Entry 8DOK (electron microscopy, 3.20 A resolution); this record covers chains E and P of the 18 polymer chains in the assembly.

[Chain E]
Molecule: CRF-1_AE T/F100 Env gp120
From: Human immunodeficiency virus 1
UniProtKB: A0A140EMT3 (A0A140EMT3_9HIV1); the construct lacks a stretch of the UniProt sequence and is renumbered around it, so the offset changes along the chain: 30-132 = UniProt 29-131; 152-185 = UniProt 153-186; 188-309 = UniProt 196-317; 312-321 = UniProt 318-327; 4 more segments
Amino-acid sequence (486 residues; each row starts with the number of its first residue; note: 34 numbers in that range are skipped by the numbering (no residue carries them; nothing is unmodelled there); a row labelled like 132A-132U holds insertion residues (132A, then the next letters in order)):
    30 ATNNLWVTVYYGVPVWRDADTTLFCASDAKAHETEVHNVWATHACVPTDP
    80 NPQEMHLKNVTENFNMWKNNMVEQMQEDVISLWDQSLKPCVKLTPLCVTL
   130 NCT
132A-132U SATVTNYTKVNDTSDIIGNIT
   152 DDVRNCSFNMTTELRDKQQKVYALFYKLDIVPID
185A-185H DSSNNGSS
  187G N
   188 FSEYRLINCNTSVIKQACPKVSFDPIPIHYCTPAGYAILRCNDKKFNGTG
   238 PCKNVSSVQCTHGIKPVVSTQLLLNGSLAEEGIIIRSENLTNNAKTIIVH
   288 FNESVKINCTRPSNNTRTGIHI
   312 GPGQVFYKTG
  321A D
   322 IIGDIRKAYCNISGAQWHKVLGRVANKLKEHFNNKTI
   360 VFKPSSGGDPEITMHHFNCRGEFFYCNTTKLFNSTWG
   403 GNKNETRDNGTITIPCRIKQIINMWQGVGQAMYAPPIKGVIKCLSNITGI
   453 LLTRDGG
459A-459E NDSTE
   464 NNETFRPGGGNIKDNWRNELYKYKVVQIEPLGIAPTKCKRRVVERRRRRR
Disordered / not traced: 30-32, 132A-132U, 185A-185H, 403-407, 459A-459E, 505-513
Disulfide bonds: Cys54-Cys74, Cys119-Cys205, Cys126-Cys196, Cys131-Cys157, Cys218-Cys247, Cys228-Cys239, Cys296-Cys331, Cys378-Cys445, Cys385-Cys418
Glycans and other covalent adducts: N-acetylglucosamine (NAG) linked to Asn130, Asn156, Asn160, Asn197, Asn241, Asn289, Asn295, Asn301, Asn332, Asn355, Asn386, Asn392, Asn448; glycan linked to Asn234, Asn262, Asn276
Differences from the reference sequence: conflict Cys501 (Ala502 in A0A140EMT3); expression tag (508-513)
What the authors report for this chain:
  - post-translational modification sites: Asn332
  - mutagenesis - H375S: unchanged binding to temsavir

[Chain P]
Molecule: Light chain of 10-1074
From: Homo sapiens
Amino-acid sequence (214 residues; row label = number of the first residue in the row; a row labelled like 66A-66C holds insertion residues (66A, then the next letters in order)):
     6 SYVRPLSVALGETARISCGRQALGSRAVQWYQHRPGQAPILLIYNNQDRP
    56 SGIPERFSGTP
66A-66C DIN
    67 FGTRATLTISGVEAGDEADYYCHMWDSRS
95A-95C GFS
    96 WSFGGATRLTVLGQPKAAPSVTLFPPSSEELQANKATLVCLISDFYPGAV
   146 TVAWKADSSPVKAGVETTTPSKQSNNKYAASSYLSLTPEQWKSHRSYSCQ
   196 VTHEGSTVEKTVAPTECS
Disordered / not traced: 6-7, 109-213
Disulfide bonds: Cys23-Cys88

[Chain E / chain P interface]
Contacting residue pairs (9; chain E residue first):
  Asp321A(E) - Arg94(P)  salt bridge
  Ile322(E) - Arg94(P)  hydrogen bond (backbone-side chain)
  Gly324(E) - Leu28(P)
  Gly324(E) - Phe67(P)
  Gly324(E) - Arg94(P)  hydrogen bond (backbone-side chain)
  Asp325(E) - Gly29(P)
  Asp325(E) - Ser30(P)  hydrogen bond (side chain-backbone)
  Asp325(E) - Ser93(P)  hydrogen bond
  Ile326(E) - Arg94(P)
Also at the interface, not in a pair above, chain E (6 interface residues in all): Ile323

[Overview]
The chain E/chain P interface involves 6 residues from each chain, with 4 hydrogen bonds and 1 salt bridge.
Polar contacts include Asp321A(E)-Arg94(P), Ile322(E)-Arg94(P) and Gly324(E)-Arg94(P). The paper reports that
H375S of chain E leaves binding to temsavir unchanged; a modification site at Asn332(E).
Chain E is CRF-1_AE T/F100 Env gp120 (Human immunodeficiency virus 1) and chain P is Light chain of 10-1074
(Homo sapiens); the structure, Cryo-EM structure of T/F100 SOSIP.664 HIV-1 Env trimer in complex with 8ANC195
and 10-1074, was determined by electron microscopy together with 8G6U and 8CZZ from the same study.
